Entry 8EMC (electron microscopy, 3.60 A resolution); this record covers chains L and M of the 14 polymer chains in the assembly.

== Chain L (and M) ==
Molecule: Protease Lon-related BREX system protein BrxL
Organism: Acinetobacter sp. NEB 394
Notes: chain M of this document is another copy of the same molecule, construct and numbering; everything in this record applies to it too
UniProt: A0A7H8SL14 (A0A7H8SL14_9GAMM); residue numbers follow UniProt; this construct covers 1-679
Chain sequence (679 residues; numbered 1 to 679; the number before each row is that of its first residue):
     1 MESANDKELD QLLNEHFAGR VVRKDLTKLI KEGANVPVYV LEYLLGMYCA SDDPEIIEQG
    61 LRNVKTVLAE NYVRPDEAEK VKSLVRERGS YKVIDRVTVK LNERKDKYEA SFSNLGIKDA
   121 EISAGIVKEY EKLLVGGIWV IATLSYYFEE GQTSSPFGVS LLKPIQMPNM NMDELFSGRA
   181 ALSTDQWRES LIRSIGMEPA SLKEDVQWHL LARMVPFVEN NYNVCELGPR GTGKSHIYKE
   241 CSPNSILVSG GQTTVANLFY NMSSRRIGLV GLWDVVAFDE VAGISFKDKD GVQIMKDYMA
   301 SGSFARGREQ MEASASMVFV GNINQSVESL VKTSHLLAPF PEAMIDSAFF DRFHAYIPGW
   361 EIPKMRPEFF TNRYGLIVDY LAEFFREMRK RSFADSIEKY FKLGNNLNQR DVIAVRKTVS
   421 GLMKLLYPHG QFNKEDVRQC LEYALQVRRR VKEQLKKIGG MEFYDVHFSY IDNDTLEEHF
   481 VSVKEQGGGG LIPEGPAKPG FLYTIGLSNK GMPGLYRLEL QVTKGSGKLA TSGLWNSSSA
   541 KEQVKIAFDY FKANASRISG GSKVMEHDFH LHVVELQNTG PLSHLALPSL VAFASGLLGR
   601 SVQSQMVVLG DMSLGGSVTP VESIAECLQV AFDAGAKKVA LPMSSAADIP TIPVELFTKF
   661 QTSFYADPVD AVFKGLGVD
Unresolved in the structure: 1-8, 486-491, 678-679 (chain M: 1-9, 487-490, 678-679)
From the paper describing this entry:
  - catalytic residues: Glu280 (proposed by the authors, not directly observed)
  - mutagenesis - E280Q: increased binding to dsDNA
  - mutagenesis - L134W, E280Q: abolished catalytic activity on dsDNA
  - mutagenesis - R104A, L134W, S264A/R265A, K287A: decreased binding to dsDNA
  - mutagenesis - Q661W (3.3-fold): increased catalytic activity
  - mutagenesis - T658W: unchanged catalytic activity
  - mutagenesis - Q661W: unchanged binding to DNA
  - mutagenesis - Q661W: decreased binding to dsDNA (in the presence of ATP)

== How chain L and chain M interact ==
Contacting residue pairs (57; chain L residue first):
  Lys28(L) - Arg416(M)  hydrogen bond (backbone-side chain)
  Leu29(L) - Asp395(M)
  Leu29(L) - Arg416(M)
  Ile30(L) - Asp395(M)
  Lys31(L) - Arg391(M)
  Lys31(L) - Ser392(M)  hydrogen bond (side chain-backbone)
  Lys31(L) - Phe393(M)
  Lys31(L) - Ala394(M)
  Lys31(L) - Asp395(M)  hydrogen bond (backbone-side chain)
  Glu32(L) - Lys417(M)
  Gly33(L) - Glu219(M)
  Gly33(L) - Lys417(M)
  Leu61(L) - Asp395(M)
  Lys65(L) - Arg391(M)  hydrogen bond (backbone-side chain)
  Lys65(L) - Asp395(M)
  Thr66(L) - Arg391(M)
  Leu68(L) - Lys390(M)
  Ala69(L) - Lys390(M)  hydrogen bond (backbone-side chain)
  Ala69(L) - Arg391(M)
  Arg74(L) - Asp274(M)  salt bridge
  Arg74(L) - Arg386(M)
  Asp76(L) - Arg386(M)  salt bridge
  Glu77(L) - Leu134(M)
  Glu77(L) - Val135(M)
  Glu79(L) - Lys100(M)
  Glu79(L) - Leu101(M)  hydrogen bond (side chain-backbone)
  Lys80(L) - Glu131(M)
  Lys80(L) - Leu134(M)
  Ser83(L) - Tyr108(M)  hydrogen bond
  Ser83(L) - Leu134(M)
  Arg86(L) - Leu101(M)
  Arg86(L) - Asp106(M)  salt bridge
  Arg86(L) - Lys107(M)
  Arg86(L) - Tyr108(M)
  Glu87(L) - Tyr108(M)  hydrogen bond
  Glu87(L) - Lys128(M)  salt bridge
  Arg88(L) - Lys128(M)
  Tyr146(L) - Asp106(M)  hydrogen bond
  Phe148(L) - Glu103(M)
  Phe148(L) - Arg104(M)
  Phe148(L) - Asp106(M)
  Gln152(L) - Arg104(M)  hydrogen bond (backbone-side chain)
  Pro156(L) - Glu103(M)
  Phe157(L) - Glu103(M)
  Lys239(L) - Ser301(M)
  Ile246(L) - Gln310(M)
  Gln252(L) - Asp290(M)  hydrogen bond
  Ala256(L) - Arg308(M)
  Asn257(L) - Gly307(M)  hydrogen bond (side chain-backbone)
  Asn257(L) - Arg308(M)  hydrogen bond
  Arg266(L) - Arg308(M)
  Ile267(L) - Arg308(M)  hydrogen bond (backbone-side chain)
  Gly268(L) - Arg308(M)
  Leu269(L) - Arg308(M)
  Trp273(L) - Gln310(M)
  Met365(L) - Gln409(M)
  Phe370(L) - Gln409(M)
Other interface residues (no listed pair), chain L (42 interface residues in all): Ala34, Asn35, Lys82, Ser249, Arg366
Other interface residues (no listed pair), chain M (34 interface residues in all): Val127, Asn220, Asp297, Arg389, Asn405, Lys424

== Overview ==
Chain L and chain M form an interface of 42 and 34 residues respectively; the contacts include 14 hydrogen
bonds and 4 salt bridges. Polar contacts include Arg74(L)-Asp274(M), Asp76(L)-Arg386(M) and
Arg86(L)-Asp106(M). From the paper: the catalytic residue Glu280(L); R104A, L134W and S264A/R265A of chain L,
among others, reduce binding to dsDNA; 7 substitutions were tested in all.
Both chains are Protease Lon-related BREX system protein BrxL (Acinetobacter sp. NEB 394). Entry 8EMC (CryoEM
characterization of BrxL -- a unique AAA+ phage restriction Factor) was determined by electron microscopy
together with 8EIL and 8EMH from the same study.
